7SOM - chains AF and AG of the 200 polymer chains in the assembly; structure by electron microscopy, 3.70 A resolution.

== Chain AF ==
Name: Tubulin alpha
From: Chlamydomonas reinhardtii
UniProt: P09204 (TBA1_CHLRE); residues 1-451 here = UniProt positions 1-451
Sequence (451 residues; numbered 1 to 451; the number before each row is that of its first residue):
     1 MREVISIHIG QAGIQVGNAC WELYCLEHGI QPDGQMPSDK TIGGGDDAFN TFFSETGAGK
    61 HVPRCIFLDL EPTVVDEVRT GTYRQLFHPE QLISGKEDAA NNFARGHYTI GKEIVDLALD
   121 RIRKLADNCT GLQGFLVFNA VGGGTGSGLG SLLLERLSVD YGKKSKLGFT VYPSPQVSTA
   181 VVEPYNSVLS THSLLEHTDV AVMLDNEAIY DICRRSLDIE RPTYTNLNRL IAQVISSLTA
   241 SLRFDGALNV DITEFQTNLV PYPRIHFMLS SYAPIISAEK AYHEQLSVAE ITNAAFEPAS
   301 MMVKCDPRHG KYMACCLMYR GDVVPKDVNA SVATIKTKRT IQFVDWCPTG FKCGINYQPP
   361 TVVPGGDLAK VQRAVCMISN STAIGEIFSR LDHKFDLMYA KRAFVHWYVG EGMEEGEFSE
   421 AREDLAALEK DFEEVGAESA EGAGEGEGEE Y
Unresolved in the structure: 38-46, 442-451
Curated features (UniProtKB/Swiss-Prot):
  - active site: E254
  - binding site (GTP): Q11, E71, G144, T145, T179, N206, N228
  - binding site (Mg(2+)): E71
  - site: Y451 (Involved in polymerization)
  - modified residue: K40 (N6-acetyllysine)
Ion coordination: Mg2+: E71 (together with GTP)

== Chain AG ==
Name: Tubulin beta
From: Chlamydomonas reinhardtii
UniProt: P04690 (TBB_CHLRE); residues 1-443 here = UniProt positions 1-443
Sequence (443 residues; numbered 1 to 443; the number before each row is that of its first residue):
     1 MREIVHIQGG QCGNQIGAKF WEVVSDEHGI DPTGTYHGDS DLQLERINVY FNEATGGRYV
    61 PRAILMDLEP GTMDSVRSGP YGQIFRPDNF VFGQTGAGNN WAKGHYTEGA ELIDSVLDVV
   121 RKEAESCDCL QGFQVCHSLG GGTGSGMGTL LISKIREEYP DRMMLTFSVV PSPKVSDTVV
   181 EPYNATLSVH QLVENADECM VLDNEALYDI CFRTLKLTTP TFGDLNHLIS AVMSGITCCL
   241 RFPGQLNADL RKLAVNLIPF PRLHFFMVGF TPLTSRGSQQ YRALTVPELT QQMWDAKNMM
   301 CAADPRHGRY LTASALFRGR MSTKEVDEQM LNVQNKNSSY FVEWIPNNVK SSVCDIPPKG
   361 LKMSATFIGN STAIQEMFKR VSEQFTAMFR RKAFLHWYTG EGMDEMEFTE AESNMNDLVS
   421 EYQQYQDASA EEEGEFEGEE EEA
Unresolved in the structure: 432-443
Curated features (UniProtKB/Swiss-Prot):
  - binding site (GTP): Q11, E69, S138, G142, T143, G144, N204, N226
  - binding site (Mg(2+)): E69

== How chain AF and chain AG interact ==
Contacting residue pairs (97):
  Q11(AF) with Q245(AG); N247(AG)
  Q15(AF) with G244(AG); Q245(AG)
  E71(AF) with R2(AG), salt bridge; N247(AG), hydrogen bond
  P72(AF) with M1(AG), hydrophobic; R2(AG); R46(AG)
  T73(AF) with R2(AG); R46(AG); N247(AG), hydrogen bond
  D76(AF) with E45(AG); R46(AG), salt bridge
  G95(AF) with M1(AG)
  K96(AF) with M1(AG); R2(AG); C129(AG)
  E97(AF) with R2(AG); Q131(AG), hydrogen bond; D249(AG); R251(AG), salt bridge
  D98(AF) with D249(AG); K252(AG)
  A100(AF) with R251(AG); K252(AG); V255(AG)
  N101(AF) with K252(AG), hydrogen bond; V255(AG); N256(AG)
  R105(AF) with R251(AG)
  Q176(AF) with L331(AG); N347(AG), hydrogen bond (backbone-side chain)
  V177(AF) with D327(AG); L331(AG), hydrophobic
  S178(AF) with N347(AG); V349(AG); S351(AG)
  T179(AF) with L246(AG); D327(AG); K350(AG), hydrogen bond (backbone-side chain); S351(AG), hydrogen bond (backbone-backbone)
  A180(AF) with N347(AG); K350(AG)
  V181(AF) with N256(AG), hydrogen bond (backbone-side chain); T312(AG); I345(AG), hydrophobic; N347(AG); N348(AG); V349(AG); K350(AG)
  V182(AF) with V255(AG); N256(AG), hydrogen bond (backbone-side chain)
  Y210(AF) with T323(AG), hydrogen bond; K324(AG); D327(AG), hydrogen bond
  R214(AF) with K324(AG)
  R221(AF) with S322(AG); E325(AG), salt bridge
  P222(AF) with S322(AG); T323(AG); K324(AG), hydrogen bond (backbone-backbone)
  T223(AF) with Q245(AG), hydrogen bond; T323(AG)
  Y224(AF) with Q245(AG); L246(AG); T323(AG)
  K394(AF) with P346(AG); N347(AG), hydrogen bond
  L397(AF) with W344(AG); A430(AG), hydrophobic; E431(AG)
  M398(AF) with W344(AG); I345(AG), hydrophobic; P346(AG)
  K401(AF) with F260(AG); W344(AG); S429(AG), hydrogen bond (side chain-backbone); A430(AG)
  R402(AF) with F260(AG)
  A403(AF) with P259(AG); F260(AG), hydrophobic; W344(AG), hydrophobic
  F404(AF) with V255(AG); N256(AG); I258(AG); P259(AG), hydrogen bond (backbone-backbone); I345(AG), hydrophobic
  H406(AF) with I258(AG); P259(AG); F260(AG); P261(AG)
  W407(AF) with M163(AG), hydrophobic; D197(AG); A254(AG), hydrogen bond (side chain-backbone); V255(AG), hydrophobic; I258(AG), hydrogen bond (side chain-backbone)
Interface residues without a listed pair, chain AF (37 interface residues in all): V74, P175
Interface residues without a listed pair, chain AG (43 interface residues in all): L240, M321, A428

== Summary ==
37 residues of chain AF and 43 residues of chain AG are in contact; the contacts include 18 hydrogen bonds and
4 salt bridges. Polar pairs include E71(AF)-R2(AG), D76(AF)-R46(AG) and E97(AF)-R251(AG).
Here chain AF is Tubulin alpha and chain AG is Tubulin beta, both from Chlamydomonas reinhardtii. Entry 7SOM
(Ciliary C2 central pair apparatus isolated from Chlamydomonas reinhardtii) was determined by electron
microscopy.
